Entry 8S35 (electron microscopy, 2.90 A resolution); this record covers chains A and H of the 12 polymer chains in the assembly.

== Chain A ==
Molecule: CRISPR type AFERR-associated protein Csf2
Source organism: Klebsiella pneumoniae
Notes: engineered mutation(s): 6xHis-tag
UniProtKB: A0A333ESG5 (A0A333ESG5_KLEPN); numbering as in UniProt (aligned over 1-343)
Chain sequence (350 residues; each row starts with the number of its first residue):
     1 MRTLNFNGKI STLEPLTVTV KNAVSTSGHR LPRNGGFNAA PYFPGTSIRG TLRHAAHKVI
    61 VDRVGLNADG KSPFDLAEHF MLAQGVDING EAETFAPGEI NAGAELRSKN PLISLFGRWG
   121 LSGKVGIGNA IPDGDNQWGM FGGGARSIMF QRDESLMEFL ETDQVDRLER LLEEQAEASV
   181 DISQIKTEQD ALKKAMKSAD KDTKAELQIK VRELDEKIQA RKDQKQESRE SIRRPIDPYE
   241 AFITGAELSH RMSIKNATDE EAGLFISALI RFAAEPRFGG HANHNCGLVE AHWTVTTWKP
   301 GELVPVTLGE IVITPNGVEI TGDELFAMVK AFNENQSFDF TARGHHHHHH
Unresolved in the structure: 343-350
Differences from the reference sequence: expression tag (344-350)

== Chain H ==
Molecule: crRNA
Source organism: Klebsiella pneumoniae
Sequence (61 nucleotides; each row starts with the number of its first residue; numbers below 1 keep their minus sign (U-6 is residue -6)):
    -6 UUAUCGGCGA GACCGGGAUG CACCUCCCGA AGGGUCUCGG UGUUUCCCCU GCGUGCGGGG
    54 G
Unresolved in the structure: 31-54

== How chain A and chain H interact ==
Contacting residue pairs (55; chain A residue first):
  Thr17(A) - G2(H)  phosphate contact
  Val18(A) - C1(H)  phosphate contact
  Val18(A) - G2(H)  phosphate contact
  Thr19(A) - C1(H)  base contact
  Thr19(A) - G2(H)  hydrogen bond to the phosphate
  Lys21(A) - C1(H)  base contact
  Pro44(A) - C1(H)  phosphate contact
  Thr46(A) - G0(H)  sugar contact
  Thr46(A) - C1(H)  hydrogen bond to the phosphate
  Ser47(A) - G0(H)  phosphate contact
  Ser47(A) - C1(H)  hydrogen bond to the phosphate
  Arg49(A) - G-1(H)  salt bridge to the phosphate
  Gly50(A) - G0(H)  sugar contact
  Thr51(A) - G0(H)  hydrogen bond to the base
  Arg53(A) - C-2(H)  hydrogen bond to the phosphate
  Arg53(A) - G-1(H)  salt bridge to the phosphate
  His54(A) - G0(H)  hydrogen bond to the base
  Gln84(A) - C-2(H)  hydrogen bond to the sugar
  Gln84(A) - G-1(H)  sugar contact
  Gln84(A) - G0(H)  hydrogen bond to the phosphate
  Gly85(A) - C-2(H)  sugar contact
  Pro97(A) - A-4(H)  hydrogen bond to the base
  Pro97(A) - U-3(H)  base contact
  Ile100(A) - A-4(H)  base contact
  Gly117(A) - C-2(H)  sugar contact
  Arg118(A) - U-3(H)  hydrogen bond to the sugar
  Arg118(A) - C-2(H)  sugar contact
  Trp119(A) - U-3(H)  phosphate contact
  Trp119(A) - C-2(H)  hydrogen bond to the sugar
  Gly120(A) - U-3(H)  hydrogen bond to the sugar
  Leu121(A) - U-3(H)  hydrogen bond to the sugar
  Ser122(A) - U-3(H)  hydrogen bond to the base
  Ser122(A) - C-2(H)  phosphate contact
  Gly123(A) - U-3(H)  phosphate contact
  Gly123(A) - C-2(H)  hydrogen bond to the phosphate
  Gly144(A) - C7(H)  phosphate contact
  Ala145(A) - A5(H)  sugar contact
  Ala145(A) - C6(H)  sugar contact
  Ala145(A) - C7(H)  hydrogen bond to the phosphate
  Arg146(A) - A5(H)  hydrogen bond to the base
  Arg146(A) - C6(H)  phosphate contact
  Ser147(A) - C6(H)  hydrogen bond to the phosphate
  Arg152(A) - C6(H)  hydrogen bond to the sugar
  Arg152(A) - C7(H)  hydrogen bond to the sugar
  Arg152(A) - G8(H)  hydrogen bond to the sugar
  Ile236(A) - A5(H)  base contact
  Gly279(A) - G0(H)  hydrogen bond to the base
  Gly279(A) - G2(H)  phosphate contact
  Gly280(A) - G2(H)  hydrogen bond to the phosphate
  Gly280(A) - A3(H)  phosphate contact
  His281(A) - A3(H)  hydrogen bond to the phosphate
  Ala282(A) - A3(H)  hydrogen bond to the phosphate
  Asn283(A) - G4(H)  hydrogen bond to the phosphate
  Asn283(A) - A5(H)  hydrogen bond to the phosphate
  His284(A) - A5(H)  salt bridge to the phosphate
Also at the interface, not in a pair above, chain A (41 interface residues in all): Val20, Ala83, Ala96, Gly143, Arg234, Phe278

== In short ==
Chain A and chain H form an interface of 41 and 13 residues respectively, with 27 hydrogen bonds and 3 salt
bridges. Among the polar pairs are Thr51(A)-G0(H), His54(A)-G0(H) and Pro97(A)-A-4(H).
Chain A is CRISPR type AFERR-associated protein Csf2 and chain H is crRNA, both from Klebsiella pneumoniae;
the structure, DNA-bound Type IV-A3 CRISPR effector in complex with DinG helicase from K. pneumoniae (state
I), was determined by electron microscopy together with 8RC2, 8RC3, 8RFJ, 8S36 and 8S37 from the same study.
